7USN - chains C and H of the 8 polymer chains in the assembly; structure by X-ray diffraction, 1.79 A resolution.

# Chain C (and H)
Protein: Ferritin
Organism: Caenorhabditis elegans
Notes: EC 1.16.3.1; chain H of this document is another copy of the same molecule, construct and numbering; everything in this record applies to it too
UniProtKB: O16453 (O16453_CAEEL); residue numbers follow UniProt; this construct covers 2-169
Amino-acid sequence (168 residues; row label = number of the first residue in the row):
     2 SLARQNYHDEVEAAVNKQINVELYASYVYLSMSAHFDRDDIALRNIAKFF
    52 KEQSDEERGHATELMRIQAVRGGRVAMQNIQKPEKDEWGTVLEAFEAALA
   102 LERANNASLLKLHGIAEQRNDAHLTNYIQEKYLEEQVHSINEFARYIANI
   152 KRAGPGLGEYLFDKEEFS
Bound ions: Fe ion: E23, E58, H61

# How chain C and chain H interact
Pairs across the interface (27):
  D38(C) - R146(H)  salt bridge
  D40(C) - N142(H)
  D40(C) - A145(H)
  D40(C) - R146(H)
  D40(C) - A149(H)
  D41(C) - A149(H)
  I42(C) - R153(H)  hydrogen bond (backbone-side chain)
  A43(C) - R146(H)
  A43(C) - N150(H)  hydrogen bond (backbone-side chain)
  L44(C) - N150(H)
  L44(C) - R153(H)
  R45(C) - R146(H)
  G157(C) - R153(H)
  L158(C) - R153(H)  hydrogen bond (backbone-backbone)
  L158(C) - A154(H)
  L158(C) - L158(H)  hydrophobic
  L158(C) - G159(H)
  E160(C) - R153(H)  salt bridge
  Y161(C) - N150(H)
  Y161(C) - R153(H)
  Y161(C) - F163(H)
  Y161(C) - E166(H)
  Y161(C) - E167(H)  hydrogen bond
  L162(C) - L162(H)  hydrophobic
  K165(C) - E166(H)
  K165(C) - E167(H)  salt bridge
  E166(C) - E166(H)
Interface residues without a listed pair, chain C (15 interface residues in all): R39

# Summary
15 residues of chain C face 13 of chain H across their interface, with 4 hydrogen bonds and 3 salt bridges.
Polar contacts include D38(C)-R146(H), E160(C)-R153(H) and K165(C)-E167(H). The Fe ion site is built by
E23(C), E58(C) and H61(C).
Both chains are Ferritin (Caenorhabditis elegans). Entry 7USN (Crystal structure of ferritin 1 from
Caenorhabditis elegans, FTN-1) was determined by X-ray diffraction together with 7URH from the same study.
